PDB entry 8ZC1 | electron microscopy, 4.17 A resolution (low resolution: residue-level contacts below are approximate; hydrogen-bond / salt-bridge calls are withheld) | chains C and E of the 3 polymer chains in the assembly

[Chain C]
Protein: Light chain of D1F6 Fab
Organism: Homo sapiens
Notes: antibody fragment or engineered binder
Amino-acid sequence (223 residues; each row starts with the number of its first residue):
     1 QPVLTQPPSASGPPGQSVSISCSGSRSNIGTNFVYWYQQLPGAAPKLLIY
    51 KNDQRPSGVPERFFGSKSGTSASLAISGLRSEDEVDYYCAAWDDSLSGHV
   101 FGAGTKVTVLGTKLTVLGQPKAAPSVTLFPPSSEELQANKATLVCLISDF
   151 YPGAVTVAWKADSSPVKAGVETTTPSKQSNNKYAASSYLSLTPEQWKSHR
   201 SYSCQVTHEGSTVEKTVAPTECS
Unresolved in the structure: 1, 111-117, 222-223
Disulfides: Cys-22/Cys-89, Cys-145/Cys-204

[Chain E]
Protein: Heavy chain of D1F6 Fab
Organism: Homo sapiens
Notes: antibody fragment or engineered binder
Amino-acid sequence (230 residues; each row starts with the number of its first residue):
     1 EVQLVQSGAEVKKPGASVKVSCKASGYIFSDYNIHWVRQAPGQGLEWMGW
    51 ISPDSDDTNYAQSFQGRVTMTRDTSITTVYMELSSLRSDDTAVYFCARSV
   101 GYCSLNSCQRWMWFDTWGQGALVTVSSASTKGPSVFPLAPSSKSTSGGTA
   151 ALGCLVKDYFPEPVTVSWNSGALTSGVHTFPAVLQSSGLYSLSSVVTVPS
   201 SSLGTQTYICNVNHKPSNTKVDKKVEPKSC
Unresolved in the structure: 1, 142-148, 230
Disulfides: Cys-22/Cys-96, Cys-103/Cys-108, Cys-154/Cys-210

[Interface between chain C and chain E]
Pairs across the interface (59; chain C residue first):
  Thr-31(C) / Arg-110(E)
  Asn-32(C) / Arg-110(E)
  Phe-33(C) / Arg-110(E)
  Tyr-35(C) / Arg-110(E)
  Tyr-35(C) / Trp-111(E)
  Tyr-35(C) / Met-112(E)
  Tyr-35(C) / Trp-113(E)
  Tyr-37(C) / Trp-113(E)
  Tyr-37(C) / Phe-114(E)
  Gln-39(C) / Gln-39(E)
  Ala-44(C) / Trp-117(E)
  Ala-44(C) / Gly-118(E)
  Pro-45(C) / Trp-117(E)
  Leu-47(C) / Trp-113(E)
  Tyr-50(C) / Trp-113(E)
  Tyr-88(C) / Gln-39(E)
  Tyr-88(C) / Gly-44(E)
  Trp-92(C) / Asn-106(E)
  Trp-92(C) / Gln-109(E)
  Leu-96(C) / Gln-62(E)
  Gly-98(C) / Trp-47(E)
  His-99(C) / Trp-47(E)
  His-99(C) / Gln-109(E)
  His-99(C) / Met-112(E)
  His-99(C) / Phe-114(E)
  Phe-101(C) / Leu-45(E)
  Phe-101(C) / Phe-114(E)
  Gly-102(C) / Gly-44(E)
  Ala-103(C) / Gln-43(E)
  Ala-103(C) / Gly-44(E)
  Phe-129(C) / Leu-138(E)
  Phe-129(C) / Ala-139(E)
  Phe-129(C) / Ala-151(E)
  Phe-129(C) / Val-195(E)
  Pro-130(C) / Ala-139(E)
  Pro-130(C) / Ser-141(E)
  Ser-132(C) / Pro-137(E)
  Glu-134(C) / Pro-137(E)
  Glu-135(C) / Phe-136(E)
  Glu-135(C) / Pro-137(E)
  Thr-142(C) / Leu-155(E)
  Thr-142(C) / Lys-157(E)
  Val-144(C) / Leu-155(E)
  Leu-146(C) / Phe-180(E)
  Leu-146(C) / Val-195(E)
  Ile-147(C) / Phe-180(E)
  Glu-171(C) / Val-183(E)
  Thr-173(C) / Pro-181(E)
  Thr-173(C) / Val-183(E)
  Thr-174(C) / Pro-181(E)
  Ser-176(C) / Pro-181(E)
  Gln-178(C) / His-178(E)
  Ala-184(C) / His-178(E)
  Ala-185(C) / Phe-180(E)
  Ser-186(C) / Phe-180(E)
  Tyr-188(C) / Leu-155(E)
  Tyr-188(C) / Leu-192(E)
  Tyr-188(C) / Ser-193(E)
  Glu-221(C) / Ser-229(E)
Also at the interface, not in a pair above, chain C (40 interface residues in all): Ala-43, Ser-97, Lys-140
Also at the interface, not in a pair above, chain E (39 interface residues in all): Glu-46, Phe-95, Leu-152, Gly-153, Thr-179, Ala-182, Ser-191, Lys-228

[Overview]
Chain C and chain E form an interface of 40 and 39 residues respectively.
Here chain C is Light chain of D1F6 Fab and chain E is Heavy chain of D1F6 Fab, both from Homo sapiens. Entry
8ZC1 (SARS-CoV-2 Omicron BA.2 spike trimer (6P) in complex with D1F6 Fab, focused refinement of RBD region)
was determined by electron microscopy together with 8ZBY, 8ZBZ, 8ZC0, 8ZC2, 8ZC3, 8ZC4, 8ZC5 and 8ZC6 from the
same study.
